Entry 8ZC0 (electron microscopy, 4.17 A resolution (low resolution: residue-level contacts below are approximate; hydrogen-bond / salt-bridge calls are withheld)); this record covers chains B and C of the 9 polymer chains in the assembly.

[Chain B (and C)]
Molecule: Spike glycoprotein
Source organism: Severe acute respiratory syndrome coronavirus 2
Notes: chain C of this document is another copy of the same molecule, construct and numbering; everything in this record applies to it too
UniProtKB: P0DTC2 (SPIKE_SARS2); aligned to UniProt positions 14-1204 over residues 17-1211 (the alignment contains insertions or deletions, so no single offset holds)
Chain sequence (1240 residues; row label = number of the first residue in the row; note: 4 numbers in that range are skipped by the numbering (no residue carries them; nothing is unmodelled there)):
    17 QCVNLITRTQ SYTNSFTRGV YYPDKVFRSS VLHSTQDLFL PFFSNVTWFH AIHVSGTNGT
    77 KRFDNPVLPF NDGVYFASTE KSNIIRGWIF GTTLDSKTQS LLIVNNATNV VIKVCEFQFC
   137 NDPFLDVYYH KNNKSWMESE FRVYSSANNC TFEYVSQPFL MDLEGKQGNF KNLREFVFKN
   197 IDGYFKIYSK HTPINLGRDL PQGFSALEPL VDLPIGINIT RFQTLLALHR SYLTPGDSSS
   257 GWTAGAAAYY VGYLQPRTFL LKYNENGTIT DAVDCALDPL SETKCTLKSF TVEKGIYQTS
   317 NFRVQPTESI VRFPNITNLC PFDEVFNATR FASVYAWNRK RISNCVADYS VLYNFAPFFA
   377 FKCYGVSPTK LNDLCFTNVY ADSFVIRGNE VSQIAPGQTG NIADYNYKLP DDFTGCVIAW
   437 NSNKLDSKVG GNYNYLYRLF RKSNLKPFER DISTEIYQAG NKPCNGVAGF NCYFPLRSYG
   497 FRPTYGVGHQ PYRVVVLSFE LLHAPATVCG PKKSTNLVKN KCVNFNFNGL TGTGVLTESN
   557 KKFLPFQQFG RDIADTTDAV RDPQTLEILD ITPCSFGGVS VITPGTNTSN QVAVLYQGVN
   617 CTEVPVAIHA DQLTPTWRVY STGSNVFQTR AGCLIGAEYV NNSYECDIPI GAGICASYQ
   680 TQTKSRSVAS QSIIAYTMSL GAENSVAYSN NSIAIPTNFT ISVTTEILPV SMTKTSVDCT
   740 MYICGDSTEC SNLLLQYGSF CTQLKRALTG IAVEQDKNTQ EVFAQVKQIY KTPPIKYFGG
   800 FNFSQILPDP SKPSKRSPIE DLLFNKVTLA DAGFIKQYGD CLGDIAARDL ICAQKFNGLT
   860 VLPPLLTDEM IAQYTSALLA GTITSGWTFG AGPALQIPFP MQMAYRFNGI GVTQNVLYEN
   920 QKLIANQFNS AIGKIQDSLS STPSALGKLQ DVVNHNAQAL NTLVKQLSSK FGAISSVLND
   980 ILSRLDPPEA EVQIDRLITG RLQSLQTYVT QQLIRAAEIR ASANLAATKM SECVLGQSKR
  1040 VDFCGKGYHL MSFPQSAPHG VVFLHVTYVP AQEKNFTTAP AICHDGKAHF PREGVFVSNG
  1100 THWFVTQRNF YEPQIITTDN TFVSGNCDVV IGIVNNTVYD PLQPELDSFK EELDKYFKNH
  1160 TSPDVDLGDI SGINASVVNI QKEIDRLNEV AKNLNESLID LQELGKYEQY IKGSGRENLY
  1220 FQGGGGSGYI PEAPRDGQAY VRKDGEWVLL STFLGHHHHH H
Not modelled in the structure: 17-26, 69-81, 97-98, 143-154, 161-167, 177-186, 211-215, 248-262, 621-640, 680-690, 828-855, 1148-1260 (chain C: 17-26, 69-81, 96-99, 143-153, 161-167, 177-186, 211-214, 246-261, 621-640, 680-690, 828-855, 1148-1260)
Sequence notes: variant I22 (Thr19 in P0DTC2), S27 (Ala in P0DTC2), D142 (Gly in P0DTC2), G213 (Val in P0DTC2), D339 (Gly in P0DTC2), F371 (Ser in P0DTC2), P373 (Ser in P0DTC2), F375 (Ser in P0DTC2), A376 (Thr in P0DTC2), N405 (Asp in P0DTC2), S408 (Arg in P0DTC2), N417 (Lys in P0DTC2), K440 (Asn in P0DTC2), N477 (Ser in P0DTC2), K478 (Thr in P0DTC2), A484 (Glu in P0DTC2), R493 (Gln in P0DTC2), R498 (Gln in P0DTC2), Y501 (Asn in P0DTC2), H505 (Tyr in P0DTC2), G614 (Asp in P0DTC2), Y655 (His in P0DTC2), K683 (Asn679 in P0DTC2), K764 (Asn in P0DTC2), Y796 (Asp in P0DTC2), H954 (Gln in P0DTC2), K969 (Asn in P0DTC2); engineered mutation P817 (Phe in P0DTC2), P892 (Ala in P0DTC2), P899 (Ala in P0DTC2), P942 (Ala in P0DTC2), P986 (Lys in P0DTC2), P987 (Val in P0DTC2); expression tag (1212-1260)
Disulfides: C291-C301, C336-C361, C379-C432, C391-C525, C480-C488, C538-C590, C617-C649, C662-C671, C738-C760, C743-C749, C1032-C1043, C1082-C1126
Covalent attachments: N-acetylglucosamine (NAG) linked to N61, N122, N234, N282, N331, N343, N616, N657, N709, N717, N801, N1074, N1098, N1134
Curated features (UniProtKB/Swiss-Prot):
  - glycosylation (N-linked (GlcNAc...) asparagine): N20 (complex), N125 (hybrid), N334 (complex), N606 (hybrid)

[How chain B and chain C interact]
Contacting residue pairs - 133 pairs, chain B then chain C:
  Y38(B) - L560(C)
  Y38(B) - F562(C)
  K41(B) - P521(C)
  K41(B) - F562(C)
  V42(B) - Q563(C)
  V42(B) - F565(C)
  F43(B) - K557(C)
  F43(B) - K558(C)
  F43(B) - F559(C)
  F43(B) - Q563(C)
  F43(B) - F565(C)
  F43(B) - G566(C)
  F43(B) - R567(C)
  V47(B) - I569(C)
  G199(B) - R357(C)
  Y200(B) - R357(C)
  Y200(B) - N394(C)
  Y200(B) - E516(C)
  P225(B) - F562(C)
  P230(B) - R357(C)
  N282(B) - K558(C)
  S366(B) - N477(C)
  Y369(B) - N477(C)
  Y369(B) - K478(C)
  Y369(B) - N487(C)
  F374(B) - F486(C)
  F375(B) - F486(C)
  F377(B) - F486(C)
  F377(B) - Y489(C)
  T385(B) - A475(C)
  D737(B) - Q314(C)
  D737(B) - N317(C)
  T739(B) - R319(C)
  M740(B) - R319(C)
  M740(B) - F592(C)
  G744(B) - R319(C)
  D745(B) - T549(C)
  L754(B) - Q52(C)
  Q755(B) - K969(C)
  Q755(B) - F970(C)
  Y756(B) - Q965(C)
  Y756(B) - F970(C)
  Y756(B) - G971(C)
  G757(B) - Q965(C)
  S758(B) - T961(C)
  S758(B) - Q965(C)
  Q762(B) - Q957(C)
  Q762(B) - T961(C)
  K764(B) - Q314(C)
  Q784(B) - D1041(C)
  Q787(B) - A701(C)
  I788(B) - L699(C)
  I788(B) - A701(C)
  I788(B) - E702(C)
  I788(B) - N703(C)
  Y789(B) - N703(C)
  K790(B) - E702(C)
  K790(B) - S704(C)
  P792(B) - Y707(C)
  Y796(B) - Y707(C)
  Y796(B) - N709(C)
  F797(B) - Y707(C)
  N856(B) - F592(C)
  L861(B) - Q613(C)
  P862(B) - A647(C)
  P863(B) - A668(C)
  L864(B) - P665(C)
  L864(B) - A668(C)
  L864(B) - G669(C)
  M869(B) - M697(C)
  M869(B) - L699(C)
  Q872(B) - L699(C)
  Y873(B) - L699(C)
  T883(B) - V705(C)
  T883(B) - Y707(C)
  W886(B) - Y1047(C)
  G889(B) - V1040(C)
  A890(B) - G1046(C)
  A890(B) - Y1047(C)
  P892(B) - P1069(C)
  P892(B) - E1072(C)
  L894(B) - A713(C)
  L894(B) - P715(C)
  L894(B) - E1072(C)
  Q895(B) - A706(C)
  Q895(B) - S711(C)
  Q895(B) - I712(C)
  Q895(B) - A713(C)
  Q895(B) - N1074(C)
  I896(B) - Y707(C)
  I896(B) - I712(C)
  P897(B) - S711(C)
  M900(B) - T1077(C)
  M900(B) - A1078(C)
  M900(B) - P1079(C)
  Y904(B) - I712(C)
  Y904(B) - V1094(C)
  Y904(B) - R1107(C)
  N907(B) - R1107(C)
  Q913(B) - F1089(C)
  Q913(B) - P1090(C)
  Q913(B) - G1093(C)
  N914(B) - S1123(C)
  Y917(B) - P1079(C)
  Y917(B) - F1089(C)
  Y917(B) - V1128(C)
  E918(B) - V1128(C)
  V963(B) - A570(C)
  K964(B) - I569(C)
  S967(B) - D571(C)
  N978(B) - T547(C)
  S982(B) - K386(C)
  S982(B) - D389(C)
  R983(B) - G381(C)
  R983(B) - V382(C)
  R983(B) - S383(C)
  R983(B) - K386(C)
  R983(B) - L517(C)
  L984(B) - G381(C)
  L984(B) - K386(C)
  D985(B) - S383(C)
  D985(B) - K386(C)
  D994(B) - R995(C)
  Q1005(B) - T1006(C)
  L1012(B) - Q1010(C)
  L1012(B) - I1013(C)
  I1013(B) - I1013(C)
  S1030(B) - V1040(C)
  S1030(B) - D1041(C)
  E1031(B) - R1039(C)
  E1031(B) - F1042(C)
  R1039(B) - R1039(C)
  L1141(B) - L1141(C)
Other interface residues (no listed pair), chain B (100 interface residues in all): E224, P384, S735, F759, R765, K786, I794, G857, T887, G891, F898, T912, Q920, I973, D979, L981, E988, E990, V991, T1009, L1034, E1111, E1144, L1145
Other interface residues (no listed pair), chain C (105 interface residues in all): C379, T385, Y473, G476, L518, Q564, R646, G667, S698, G700, K964, S968, Q1002, S1003, T1009, V1068, A1070, F1121, V1129, I1130, L1145

[In short]
100 residues of chain B face 105 of chain C across their interface. Covalently linked N-acetylglucosamine: at
N61(B), N122(B), N234(B), N282(B), N331(B) and N343(B) and 8 more.
Both chains are Spike glycoprotein (Severe acute respiratory syndrome coronavirus 2). Entry 8ZC0 (SARS-CoV-2
Omicron BA.2 spike trimer (6P) in complex with 3 D1F6 Fabs (2 RBD up)) was determined by electron microscopy
together with 8ZBY, 8ZBZ, 8ZC1, 8ZC2, 8ZC3, 8ZC4, 8ZC5 and 8ZC6 from the same study.
